Entry 3A0C (X-ray diffraction, 2.00 A resolution); this record covers chains A and B.

[Chain A (and B)]
Protein: Mannose/sialic acid-binding lectin
Source organism: Polygonatum cyrtonema
Notes: chain B of this document is another copy of the same molecule, construct and numbering; everything in this record applies to it too
UniProt: Q8L568 (Q8L568_9ASPA); residues 1-110 here correspond to UniProt positions 29-138 (UniProt number = residue number + 28)
Sequence (110 residues; each row starts with the number of its first residue):
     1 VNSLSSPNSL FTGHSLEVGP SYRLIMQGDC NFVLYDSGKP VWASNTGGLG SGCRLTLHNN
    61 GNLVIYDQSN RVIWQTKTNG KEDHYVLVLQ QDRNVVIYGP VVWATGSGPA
Unresolved in the structure: 110
Disulfides: Cys-30/Cys-53

[Chain A / chain B interface]
Contacting residue pairs (81):
  Val-1(A) / Asn-2(B)
  Val-1(A) / Val-18(B)  hydrophobic
  Val-1(A) / Gln-91(B)
  Asn-2(A) / Val-1(B)
  Asn-2(A) / Asn-2(B)  hydrogen bond (side chain-backbone)
  Asn-2(A) / Ser-3(B)  hydrogen bond
  Ser-3(A) / Asn-2(B)  hydrogen bond
  Ser-3(A) / Val-88(B)
  Val-18(A) / Val-1(B)  hydrophobic
  Leu-34(A) / Ser-107(B)
  Trp-42(A) / Thr-105(B)  hydrogen bond (side chain-backbone)
  Trp-42(A) / Ser-107(B)
  Trp-74(A) / Trp-103(B)  hydrophobic
  Thr-76(A) / Trp-103(B)
  Thr-78(A) / Val-102(B)
  Thr-78(A) / Trp-103(B)
  His-84(A) / Tyr-98(B)
  Tyr-85(A) / Tyr-98(B)
  Tyr-85(A) / Val-102(B)  hydrophobic
  Val-86(A) / Val-86(B)  hydrophobic
  Val-86(A) / Tyr-98(B)  hydrophobic
  Val-88(A) / Ser-3(B)
  Gln-90(A) / Ser-5(B)
  Gln-91(A) / Val-1(B)
  Asp-92(A) / Gly-108(B)
  Asp-92(A) / Pro-109(B)
  Arg-93(A) / Ser-107(B)  hydrogen bond (backbone-side chain)
  Arg-93(A) / Gly-108(B)
  Asn-94(A) / Ala-104(B)
  Asn-94(A) / Thr-105(B)
  Asn-94(A) / Gly-106(B)  hydrogen bond (side chain-backbone)
  Asn-94(A) / Ser-107(B)
  Asn-94(A) / Gly-108(B)
  Val-95(A) / Ala-104(B)
  Val-95(A) / Thr-105(B)  hydrogen bond (backbone-backbone)
  Val-95(A) / Ser-107(B)
  Val-96(A) / Val-101(B)  hydrophobic
  Val-96(A) / Trp-103(B)
  Ile-97(A) / Val-101(B)
  Ile-97(A) / Val-102(B)  hydrogen bond (backbone-backbone)
  Ile-97(A) / Trp-103(B)  hydrogen bond (backbone-backbone)
  Tyr-98(A) / Ser-5(B)
  Tyr-98(A) / His-84(B)
  Tyr-98(A) / Tyr-85(B)
  Tyr-98(A) / Val-86(B)  hydrophobic
  Tyr-98(A) / Tyr-98(B)  hydrophobic
  Tyr-98(A) / Gly-99(B)
  Tyr-98(A) / Pro-100(B)
  Tyr-98(A) / Val-101(B)  hydrophobic
  Gly-99(A) / Tyr-98(B)
  Gly-99(A) / Gly-99(B)
  Gly-99(A) / Pro-100(B)  hydrogen bond (backbone-backbone)
  Gly-99(A) / Val-102(B)
  Pro-100(A) / Tyr-98(B)
  Pro-100(A) / Gly-99(B)  hydrogen bond (backbone-backbone)
  Val-101(A) / Ile-97(B)
  Val-101(A) / Tyr-98(B)  hydrophobic
  Val-102(A) / Thr-78(B)
  Val-102(A) / Tyr-85(B)  hydrophobic
  Val-102(A) / Ile-97(B)  hydrogen bond (backbone-backbone)
  Val-102(A) / Gly-99(B)
  Trp-103(A) / Trp-42(B)  hydrophobic
  Trp-103(A) / Thr-76(B)
  Trp-103(A) / Val-95(B)
  Trp-103(A) / Val-96(B)
  Trp-103(A) / Ile-97(B)  hydrogen bond (backbone-backbone)
  Ala-104(A) / Asn-94(B)
  Ala-104(A) / Val-95(B)
  Ala-104(A) / Val-96(B)  hydrophobic
  Thr-105(A) / Trp-42(B)
  Thr-105(A) / Asn-94(B)  hydrogen bond
  Thr-105(A) / Val-95(B)  hydrogen bond (backbone-backbone)
  Gly-106(A) / Asn-94(B)  hydrogen bond (backbone-side chain)
  Ser-107(A) / Leu-34(B)
  Ser-107(A) / Arg-93(B)  hydrogen bond (side chain-backbone)
  Ser-107(A) / Asn-94(B)
  Ser-107(A) / Val-95(B)
  Gly-108(A) / Asp-92(B)
  Gly-108(A) / Arg-93(B)
  Gly-108(A) / Asn-94(B)
  Pro-109(A) / Asp-92(B)
Other interface residues (no listed pair), chain A (37 interface residues in all): Ser-5, Val-41, Gly-61, Leu-63
Other interface residues (no listed pair), chain B (36 interface residues in all): Val-41, Gly-61, Trp-74, Gln-90

[In short]
37 residues of chain A face 36 of chain B across their interface, with 17 hydrogen bonds. Among the polar
pairs are Asn-2(A)/Asn-2(B), Asn-2(A)/Ser-3(B) and Trp-42(A)/Thr-105(B).
Both chains are Mannose/sialic acid-binding lectin (Polygonatum cyrtonema). Entry 3A0C (Crystal Structure of
an anti-HIV mannose-binding lectin from Polygonatum cyrtonema Hua) was determined by X-ray diffraction,
deposited together with 3A0D and 3A0E.
